PDB entry 1E6L | X-ray diffraction, 1.90 A resolution | chain A

== Chain A ==
Molecule: Chemotaxis protein CheY
Source organism: Escherichia coli
UniProtKB: P0AE67 (CHEY_ECOLI); numbering as in UniProt (aligned over 3-129)
Chain sequence (127 residues; each row starts with the number of its first residue):
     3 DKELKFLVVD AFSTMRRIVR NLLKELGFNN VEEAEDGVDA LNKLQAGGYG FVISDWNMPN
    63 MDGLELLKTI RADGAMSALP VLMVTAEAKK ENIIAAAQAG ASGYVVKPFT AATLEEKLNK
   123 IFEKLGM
Differences from the reference sequence: engineered mutation A13 (Asp in P0AE67)
Curated features (UniProtKB/Swiss-Prot):
  - binding site (Mg(2+)): D12, D57, N59
  - modified residue: D57 (4-aspartylphosphate), K92 (N6-acetyllysine), K109 (N6-acetyllysine)
  - mutagenesis: D12 (D12A: Abolishes magnesium binding), D57 (D57A: Abolishes magnesium binding), T87 (T87I: Impairs chemotaxis; when associated with W-106), K92 (K92R: No effect on chemotaxis), I95 (I95A/V: Enhanced CW flagellar rotational signaling activity; I95D/K/M: Loss of CW flagellar rotational signaling activity), Y106 (Y106W: Impairs chemotaxis; when associated with I-87)

== Summary ==
UniProt lists 3 Mg2+-binding residues and 6 mutagenesis sites.
Chain A is Chemotaxis protein CheY (Escherichia coli); the structure, Two-component signal transduction system
D13A mutant of CheY, was determined by X-ray diffraction, deposited together with 1E6K, 1E6M and 1UDR.
